Entry 6V7T (X-ray diffraction, 1.34 A resolution); this record covers chain A.

Chain A:
Name: Beta-lactamase
Organism: Escherichia coli
Notes: EC 3.5.2.6
UniProt: Q9L5C7 (Q9L5C7_ECOLX); the author numbering skips numbers that UniProt does not, so the offset changes along the chain: 24-57 = UniProt 28-61; 59-238 = UniProt 62-241; 240-252 = UniProt 242-254; 254-290 = UniProt 255-291
Amino-acid sequence (264 residues; numbered 24 to 290; 3 numbers in that range are skipped by the numbering (no residue carries them; nothing is unmodelled there); the number before each row is that of its first residue):
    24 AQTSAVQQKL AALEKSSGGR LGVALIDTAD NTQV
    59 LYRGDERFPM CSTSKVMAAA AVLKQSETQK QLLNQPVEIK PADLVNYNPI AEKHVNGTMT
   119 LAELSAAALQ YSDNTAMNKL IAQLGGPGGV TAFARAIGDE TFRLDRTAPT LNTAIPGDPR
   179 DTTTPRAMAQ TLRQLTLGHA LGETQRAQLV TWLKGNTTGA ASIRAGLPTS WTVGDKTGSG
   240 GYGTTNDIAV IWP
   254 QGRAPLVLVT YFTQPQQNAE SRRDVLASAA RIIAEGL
Construct notes: engineered mutation Ala166 (Glu169 in Q9L5C7), Gly240 (Asp242 in Q9L5C7)
Covalently attached groups: acylated ceftazidime (CAZ) linked to Ser70
Residues lining bound ligands: acylated ceftazidime (CAZ): Cys69, Lys73, Asn104, Tyr105, Ser130, Asn132, Pro167, Asn170, Thr216, Lys234, Thr235, Gly236, Ser237, Gly238, Gly240

Overview:
Covalently linked acylated ceftazidime: at Ser70.
Chain A is Beta-lactamase (Escherichia coli); the structure, Crystal structure of CTX-M-14 E166A/D240G
beta-lactamase in complex with ceftazidime, was determined by X-ray diffraction, deposited together with 6V5E,
6V6G, 6V6P, 6V83 and 6V8V.
